Entry 8OPL (electron microscopy, 2.41 A resolution); this record covers chains Aa and Ab of the 54 polymer chains in the assembly.

Chain Aa (and Ab):
Protein: Genome polyprotein (Fragment)
From: Potato virus Y strain NTN
Notes: chain Ab of this document is another copy of the same molecule, construct and numbering; everything in this record applies to it too
Reference sequence: I7DGZ0 (I7DGZ0_9POTV); residue numbers follow UniProt; this construct covers 1-267
Amino-acid sequence (267 residues; row label = number of the first residue in the row):
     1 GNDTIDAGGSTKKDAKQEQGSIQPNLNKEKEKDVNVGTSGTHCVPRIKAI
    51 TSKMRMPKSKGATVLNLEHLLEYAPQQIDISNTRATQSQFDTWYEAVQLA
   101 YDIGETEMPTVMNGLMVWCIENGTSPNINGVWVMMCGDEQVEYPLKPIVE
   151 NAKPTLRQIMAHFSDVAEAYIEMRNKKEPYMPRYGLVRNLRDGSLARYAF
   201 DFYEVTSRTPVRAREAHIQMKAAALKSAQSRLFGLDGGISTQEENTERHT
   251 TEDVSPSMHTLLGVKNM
Not modelled in the structure: 1-43
Construct notes: engineered mutation Cys43 (Thr in I7DGZ0), Cys136 (Asp in I7DGZ0)
From the paper describing this entry:
  - binding site for the 5-nt RNA strand: Ser125 to Gly130
  - mutagenesis - T43C/D136C: unchanged stability

Interface between chain Aa and chain Ab:
Pairs across the interface (38):
  Asn129(Aa) - Ser194(Ab)
  Val131(Aa) - Lys176(Ab)
  Lys146(Aa) - Glu168(Ab)  salt bridge
  Lys146(Aa) - Arg197(Ab)
  Glu150(Aa) - Arg208(Ab)
  Asn151(Aa) - Arg208(Ab)  hydrogen bond
  Gly234(Aa) - Glu215(Ab)
  Leu235(Aa) - Glu215(Ab)  hydrogen bond (backbone-side chain)
  Leu235(Aa) - Ile218(Ab)
  Leu235(Aa) - Gln219(Ab)
  Leu235(Aa) - Ala222(Ab)  hydrophobic
  Asp236(Aa) - Ile218(Ab)
  Gly237(Aa) - Ile218(Ab)
  Ile239(Aa) - Ala222(Ab)  hydrophobic
  Ile239(Aa) - Leu225(Ab)  hydrophobic
  Gln242(Aa) - Ser227(Ab)
  Gln242(Aa) - Gln229(Ab)
  Glu243(Aa) - Gln229(Ab)  hydrogen bond (backbone-side chain)
  Glu244(Aa) - Ser230(Ab)
  Glu244(Aa) - Leu232(Ab)
  Asn245(Aa) - Gln229(Ab)
  Asn245(Aa) - Ser230(Ab)  hydrogen bond (backbone-backbone)
  Asn245(Aa) - Arg231(Ab)
  Asn245(Aa) - Leu232(Ab)  hydrogen bond (backbone-backbone)
  Thr246(Aa) - Leu232(Ab)
  Thr246(Aa) - Phe233(Ab)
  Glu247(Aa) - Arg231(Ab)  hydrogen bond (backbone-side chain)
  His249(Aa) - Arg231(Ab)
  His249(Aa) - Gly234(Ab)
  His249(Aa) - Leu235(Ab)
  His249(Aa) - Asp236(Ab)  hydrogen bond (backbone-backbone)
  Thr250(Aa) - Leu235(Ab)
  Thr251(Aa) - Leu235(Ab)
  Thr251(Aa) - Gly238(Ab)
  Thr251(Aa) - Ile239(Ab)  hydrogen bond (side chain-backbone)
  Thr251(Aa) - Thr241(Ab)
  Glu252(Aa) - Thr241(Ab)
  Pro256(Aa) - Arg231(Ab)
Other interface residues (no listed pair), chain Aa (24 interface residues in all): Asn127, Pro144, Arg248
Other interface residues (no listed pair), chain Ab (26 interface residues in all): Glu172, Arg212, Lys221, Lys226

Summary:
Chain Aa and chain Ab form an interface of 24 and 26 residues respectively; the contacts include 8 hydrogen
bonds and 1 salt bridge. Polar contacts include Lys146(Aa)-Glu168(Ab), Asn151(Aa)-Arg208(Ab) and
Leu235(Aa)-Glu215(Ab). From the paper: a binding site for the 5-nt RNA strand at Ser125(Aa); T43C/D136C of
chain Aa leave stability unchanged.
Both chains are Genome polyprotein (Fragment) (Potato virus Y strain NTN). Entry 8OPL (Virus-like Particle
based on PVY coat protein with T43C and D136C mutation with helical architecture encapsidating ...) was
determined by electron microscopy, deposited together with 8OPC and 8OPE.
